6XXQ - chain A; structure by X-ray diffraction, 3.00 A resolution.

# Chain A
Protein: Streptomycin 3''-adenylyltransferase
Organism: Enterococcus faecalis
Notes: EC 2.7.7.47
Reference sequence: Q07448 (S3AD_ENTFL); numbering as in UniProt (aligned over 1-255)
Amino-acid sequence (263 residues; numbered 1 to 263; the number before each row is that of its first residue):
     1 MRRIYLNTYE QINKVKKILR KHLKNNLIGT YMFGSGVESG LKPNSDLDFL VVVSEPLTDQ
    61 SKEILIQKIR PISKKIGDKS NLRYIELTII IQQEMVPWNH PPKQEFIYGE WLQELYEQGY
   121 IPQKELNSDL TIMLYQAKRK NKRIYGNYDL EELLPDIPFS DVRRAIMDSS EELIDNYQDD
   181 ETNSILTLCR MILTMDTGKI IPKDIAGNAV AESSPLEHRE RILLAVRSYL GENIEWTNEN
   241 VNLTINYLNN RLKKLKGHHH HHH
Not modelled in the structure: 1-6, 255-263
Differences from the reference sequence: expression tag (256-263)
Bound ions: Mg2+ site 1: Asp46, Asp48 (together with ATP); Mg2+ site 2: Asp46 (together with ATP, spectinomycin)
Residues lining bound ligands:
  - ATP (adenosine-5'-triphosphate): Gly34, Ser35, Ser45, Asp46, Asp48, Glu86, Asp129, Ile132, Met133, Gln136, Ile166, Asn183, Thr187, Arg190, Met191, Thr194, Ile200, Lys203, Tyr229
  - spectinomycin (SCM): Asp46, Ile76, Tyr84, Glu86, Glu110, Trp111, Asp129, Met133, Asp180, Asn183
What the authors report for this chain:
  - binding site for ATP: Ser35, Ser45, Asp46, Asp48, Asp129, Arg190, Lys203, Tyr229
  - Mg2+ coordination: Asp46, Asp48
  - binding site for spectinomycin: Glu86, Asp180, Asn183
  - conformationally variable residues (side-chain flip): Glu86
  - specificity-determining residues: Asp180, Asn183
  - catalytic residues: Glu86 (proposed by the authors, not directly observed)

# Summary
Bound to chain A: ATP and spectinomycin. The Mg2+ site 1 is built by Asp46 and Asp48. From the paper: the
catalytic residue Glu86; a binding site for ATP at Ser35, Ser45 and Asp46 among others.
Chain A is Streptomycin 3''-adenylyltransferase (Enterococcus faecalis); the structure, Crystal structure of
spectinomycin adenyltransferase AAD(9) from Enterococcus faecialis with ATP and spectinomycin, was determined
by X-ray diffraction, deposited together with 6SXJ and 6XZ0.
